6FYU - chains A and B of the 9 polymer chains in the assembly; structure by X-ray diffraction, 2.64 A resolution.

== Chain A ==
Molecule: Hemagglutinin
From: Influenza A virus
UniProtKB: A0A4Y5QYN9 (A0A4Y5QYN9_9INFA); the construct lacks a stretch of the UniProt sequence and is renumbered around it, so the offset changes along the chain: 11-141 = UniProt 19-149; 143-158 = UniProt 150-165; 159-330 = UniProt 168-339
Sequence (321 residues; numbered 11 to 330 plus 2 insertion-coded residues; 1 number in that range is skipped by the numbering (no residue carries it; nothing is unmodelled there); the number before each row is that of its first residue; a row labelled like 158A-158B holds insertion residues (158A, then the next letters in order)):
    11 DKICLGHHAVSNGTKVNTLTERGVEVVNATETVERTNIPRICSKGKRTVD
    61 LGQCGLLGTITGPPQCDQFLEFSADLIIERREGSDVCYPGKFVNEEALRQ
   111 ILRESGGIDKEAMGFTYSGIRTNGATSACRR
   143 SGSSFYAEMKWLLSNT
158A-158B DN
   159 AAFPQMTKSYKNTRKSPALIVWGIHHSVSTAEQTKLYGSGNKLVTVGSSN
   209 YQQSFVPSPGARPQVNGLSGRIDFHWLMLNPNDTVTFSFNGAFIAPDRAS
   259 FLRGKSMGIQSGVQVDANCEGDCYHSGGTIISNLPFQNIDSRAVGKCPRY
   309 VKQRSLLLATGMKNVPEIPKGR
Disordered / not traced: 329-330
Disulfide bonds: Cys-52/Cys-277, Cys-64/Cys-76, Cys-97/Cys-139, Cys-281/Cys-305
Covalent attachments: N-acetylglucosamine (NAG) linked to Asn-38, Asn-240

== Chain B ==
Molecule: Hemagglutinin
From: Influenza A virus
UniProtKB: A0A0C4ZTH5 (A0A0C4ZTH5_9INFA); residues 1-176 here correspond to UniProt positions 340-515 (UniProt number = residue number + 339)
Sequence (183 residues; numbered 1 to 183; the number before each row is that of its first residue):
     1 GLFGAIAGFIENGWEGLIDGWYGFRHQNAQGEGTAADYKSTQSAIDQITG
    51 KLNRLIEKTNQQFELIDNEFNEVEKQIGNVINWTRDSITEVWSYNAELLV
   101 AMENQHTIDLADSEMDKLYERVKRQLRENAEEDGTGCFEIFHKCDDDCMA
   151 SIRNNTYDHSKYREEAMQNRIQIDPVSGRLVPR
Disordered / not traced: 173-183
Differences from the reference sequence: expression tag (177-183)
Disulfide bonds: Cys-144/Cys-148
Covalent attachments: N-acetylglucosamine (NAG) linked to Asn-82, Asn-154

== Interface between chain A and chain B ==
Pairs across the interface (140):
  Asp-11(A) with Gln-27(B); Asn-28(B); Glu-139(B); Ile-140(B), hydrogen bond (backbone-backbone); His-142(B); Lys-143(B); Cys-144(B), hydrogen bond (side chain-backbone)
  Lys-12(A) with Ile-6(B), hydrogen bond (side chain-backbone); His-26(B); Gln-27(B), hydrogen bond (backbone-backbone); Cys-137(B); Phe-138(B); Met-149(B)
  Ile-13(A) with Phe-24(B), hydrophobic; Arg-25(B); His-26(B); Cys-137(B); Phe-138(B), hydrogen bond (backbone-backbone); Ile-140(B), hydrophobic
  Cys-14(A) with Ile-6(B), hydrophobic; Trp-14(B); Gly-23(B); Phe-24(B); Arg-25(B), hydrogen bond (backbone-backbone); Gly-136(B); Cys-137(B), disulfide
  Leu-15(A) with Gly-8(B); Phe-9(B), hydrogen bond (backbone-backbone); Trp-14(B); Gly-23(B); Phe-24(B), hydrophobic; Met-115(B), hydrophobic; Leu-118(B), hydrophobic; Tyr-119(B), hydrophobic; Gly-136(B), hydrogen bond (backbone-backbone); Phe-138(B), hydrophobic
  Gly-16(A) with Phe-9(B); Trp-14(B); Tyr-22(B); Gly-23(B), hydrogen bond (backbone-backbone); Met-115(B)
  His-17(A) with Phe-9(B); Asn-12(B); Gly-13(B); Trp-14(B), hydrogen bond (backbone-backbone); Leu-17(B); Trp-21(B); Tyr-22(B)
  His-18(A) with Trp-14(B); Leu-17(B); Gly-20(B); Trp-21(B), hydrogen bond (backbone-backbone)
  Ala-19(A) with Trp-14(B), hydrogen bond (backbone-backbone); Glu-15(B)
  Val-26(A) with Asn-104(B)
  Asn-27(A) with Ala-101(B); Asn-104(B), hydrogen bond (backbone-side chain)
  Thr-28(A) with Ala-101(B); Asn-104(B); Gln-105(B), hydrogen bond; Ile-108(B)
  Leu-29(A) with Ala-101(B); Met-102(B); Gln-105(B), hydrogen bond (backbone-side chain)
  Thr-30(A) with Gln-105(B), hydrogen bond
  Thr-42(A) with Val-100(B)
  Glu-89(A) with Phe-70(B)
  Arg-90(A) with Phe-70(B)
  Arg-91(A) with Phe-70(B)
  Glu-106(A) with Asn-68(B), hydrogen bond; Val-73(B)
  Arg-109(A) with Asn-68(B); Asn-71(B)
  Gln-110(A) with Leu-65(B); Ile-66(B)
  Arg-113(A) with Asn-68(B)
  Met-265(A) with Gln-62(B); Phe-63(B)
  Gln-268(A) with Asn-68(B), hydrogen bond; Glu-69(B), hydrogen bond (side chain-backbone); Phe-70(B)
  Ser-284(A) with Glu-69(B), hydrogen bond
  Asn-291(A) with Ile-56(B); Glu-57(B)
  Pro-293(A) with Leu-55(B)
  Phe-294(A) with Ala-96(B), hydrophobic
  Arg-300(A) with Leu-65(B); Asp-67(B), salt bridge; Asn-68(B); Glu-69(B), salt bridge; Arg-85(B)
  Val-302(A) with Phe-63(B); Glu-64(B); Leu-65(B), hydrophobic
  Gly-303(A) with Gln-61(B); Gln-62(B); Phe-63(B), hydrogen bond (backbone-backbone)
  Lys-304(A) with Lys-58(B), hydrogen bond (backbone-side chain); Thr-59(B); Asn-60(B); Gln-61(B)
  Cys-305(A) with Thr-59(B)
  Arg-307(A) with Trp-92(B)
  Tyr-308(A) with Thr-89(B); Trp-92(B)
  Val-309(A) with Trp-92(B); Ser-93(B); Ala-96(B), hydrophobic
  Lys-310(A) with Glu-90(B), salt bridge; Ser-93(B), hydrogen bond (backbone-side chain)
  Gln-311(A) with Ser-93(B), hydrogen bond (side chain-backbone); Glu-97(B)
  Leu-314(A) with Ala-96(B), hydrophobic; Glu-97(B); Val-100(B), hydrophobic
  Leu-315(A) with Val-100(B); Asn-104(B), hydrogen bond (backbone-side chain)
  Leu-316(A) with Leu-52(B), hydrophobic; Leu-55(B), hydrophobic; Glu-103(B); Asn-104(B)
  Ala-317(A) with Asn-104(B), hydrogen bond (backbone-side chain)
  Thr-318(A) with Trp-21(B); Leu-52(B)
  Gly-319(A) with Thr-107(B)
  Met-320(A) with Trp-21(B); Tyr-22(B); Ala-111(B), hydrophobic
  Val-323(A) with Asn-12(B); Gly-13(B), hydrogen bond (backbone-backbone)
  Pro-324(A) with Asn-12(B); Gly-13(B); Glu-15(B)
  Glu-325(A) with Asn-12(B); Gly-13(B); Trp-14(B); Glu-15(B), hydrogen bond (side chain-backbone); Arg-25(B), salt bridge
  Ile-326(A) with Glu-11(B); Asn-12(B), hydrogen bond (backbone-side chain)
Also at the interface, not in a pair above, chain A (64 interface residues in all): Ser-21, Val-34, Val-36, Glu-105, Glu-114, Gly-266, Ile-267, Ser-269, Asp-280, Ser-290, Leu-292, Ser-299, Pro-306, Lys-321, Lys-328
Also at the interface, not in a pair above, chain B (75 interface residues in all): Gly-1, Ala-7, Gly-16, Ala-29, Ile-48, Leu-98, Leu-99, Val-122, Leu-126, Asp-133
Inter-chain disulfides: Cys-14(A)/Cys-137(B)

== In short ==
64 residues of chain A and 75 residues of chain B are in contact, with 1 disulfide bond, 29 hydrogen bonds and
4 salt bridges. Among the polar pairs are Arg-300(A)/Asp-67(B), Arg-300(A)/Glu-69(B) and Lys-310(A)/Glu-90(B).
Covalently linked N-acetylglucosamine: at Asn-38(A) and Asn-240(A).
Here chain A is Hemagglutinin and chain B is Hemagglutinin, both from Influenza A virus. Entry 6FYU (Structure
of H7(A/Shanghai/2/2013) Influenza Hemagglutinin in complex SD36) was determined by X-ray diffraction (same
publication as 6CNV, 6FYT and 6FYW).
